Entry 5IO7 (X-ray diffraction, 2.85 A resolution); this record covers chain A.

# Chain A
Protein: Beta-lactoglobulin
Source organism: Bos taurus
UniProt: P02754 (LACB_BOVIN); residues 1-162 here correspond to UniProt positions 17-178 (UniProt number = residue number + 16)
Amino-acid sequence (162 residues; each row starts with the number of its first residue):
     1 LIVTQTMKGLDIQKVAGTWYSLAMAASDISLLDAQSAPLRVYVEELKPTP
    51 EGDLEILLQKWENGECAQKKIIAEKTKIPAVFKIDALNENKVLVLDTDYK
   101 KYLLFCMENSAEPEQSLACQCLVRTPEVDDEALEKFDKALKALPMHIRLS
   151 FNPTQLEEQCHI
Disulfide bonds: Cys-66/Cys-160, Cys-106/Cys-119

# In short
Chain A is Beta-lactoglobulin (Bos taurus); the structure, Bovine beta-lactoglobulin complex with dodecane at
high pressure (0.43 GPa), was determined by X-ray diffraction, deposited together with 5IO5 and 5IO6.
